4RXE - chains A and B; structure by X-ray diffraction, 2.50 A resolution.

# Chain A (and B)
Molecule: Farnesyl pyrophosphate synthase
Organism: Trypanosoma brucei
Notes: chain B of this document is another copy of the same molecule, construct and numbering; everything in this record applies to it too
UniProtKB: Q86C09 (Q86C09_9TRYP); residue numbers follow UniProt; this construct covers 1-367
Chain sequence (390 residues; numbered -22 to 367; the number before each row is that of its first residue; numbers below 1 keep their minus sign (Met-22 is residue -22)):
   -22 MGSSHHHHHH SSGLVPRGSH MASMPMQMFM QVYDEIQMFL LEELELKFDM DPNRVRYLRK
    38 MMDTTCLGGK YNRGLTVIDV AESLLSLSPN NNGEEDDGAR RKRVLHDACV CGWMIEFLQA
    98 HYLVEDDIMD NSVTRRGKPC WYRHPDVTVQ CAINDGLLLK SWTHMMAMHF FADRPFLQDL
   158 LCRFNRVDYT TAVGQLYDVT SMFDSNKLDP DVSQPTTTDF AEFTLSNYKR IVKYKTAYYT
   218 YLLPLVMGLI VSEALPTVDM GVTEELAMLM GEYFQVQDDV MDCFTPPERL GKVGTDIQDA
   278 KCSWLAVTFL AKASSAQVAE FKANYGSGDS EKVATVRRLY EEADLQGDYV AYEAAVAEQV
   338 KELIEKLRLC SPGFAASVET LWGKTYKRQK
Not modelled in the structure: -22 to 0, 65-73 (chain B: -22 to 0, 65-72)
Differences from the reference sequence: expression tag (-22 to 0)
Metal / ion sites: Mg2+ site 1: Asp103, Asp107 (together with 3YQ); Mg2+ site 2: Asp255 (together with 3YQ)
Residues lining bound ligands: 3YQ ({[(3-methylpyridin-2-yl)amino]methanediyl}bis(phosphonic acid)): Gln96, Tyr99, Leu100, Asp103, Asp104, Asp107, Arg112, Thr168, Gln172, Lys212, Thr213, Tyr216, Gln252, Asp255, Lys269, Asp273

# Interface between chain A and chain B
Pairs across the interface (130; chain A residue first):
  Glu20(A) - Arg163(B)  salt bridge
  Glu20(A) - Tyr166(B)
  Leu21(A) - Tyr166(B)
  Leu21(A) - Val170(B)  hydrophobic
  Lys24(A) - Tyr211(B)  hydrogen bond (backbone-side chain)
  Phe25(A) - Arg163(B)
  Phe25(A) - Tyr166(B)  hydrophobic
  Phe25(A) - Thr167(B)
  Phe25(A) - Tyr174(B)  hydrogen bond (backbone-side chain)
  Phe25(A) - Tyr211(B)
  Asp26(A) - Tyr174(B)
  Asp26(A) - Arg207(B)  hydrogen bond (backbone-side chain)
  Asp26(A) - Tyr211(B)
  Met27(A) - Tyr174(B)  hydrogen bond (backbone-side chain)
  Asp28(A) - Arg207(B)  salt bridge
  Asn30(A) - Ser182(B)  hydrogen bond
  Asn30(A) - Asn183(B)  hydrogen bond
  Arg31(A) - Tyr174(B)
  Arg31(A) - Thr177(B)  hydrogen bond
  Arg31(A) - Ser182(B)
  Arg31(A) - Leu185(B)
  Arg31(A) - Glu199(B)  salt bridge
  Arg31(A) - Arg207(B)
  Arg33(A) - Ser182(B)
  Arg33(A) - Asn183(B)  hydrogen bond (side chain-backbone)
  Arg33(A) - Leu185(B)  hydrogen bond (side chain-backbone)
  Tyr34(A) - Leu185(B)  hydrophobic
  Tyr34(A) - Pro187(B)
  Leu35(A) - Leu173(B)  hydrophobic
  Lys37(A) - Asp186(B)  salt bridge
  Lys37(A) - Pro187(B)
  His98(A) - Leu134(B)
  Tyr99(A) - Leu134(B)  hydrophobic
  Glu102(A) - Ile130(B)
  Ile105(A) - Ile130(B)  hydrophobic
  Met106(A) - Gln127(B)
  Met106(A) - Ile130(B)  hydrophobic
  Met106(A) - Asn131(B)
  Trp118(A) - Pro187(B)  hydrophobic
  His121(A) - Pro187(B)
  His121(A) - Asp188(B)  salt bridge
  Pro122(A) - Pro187(B)
  Pro122(A) - Asp188(B)
  Pro122(A) - Val189(B)
  Pro122(A) - Ser190(B)
  Asp123(A) - Asp186(B)
  Asp123(A) - Pro187(B)  hydrogen bond (backbone-backbone)
  Asp123(A) - Val189(B)
  Asp123(A) - Ser190(B)
  Val124(A) - Pro187(B)
  Gln127(A) - Met106(B)
  Cys128(A) - Leu173(B)  hydrophobic
  Cys128(A) - Val176(B)  hydrophobic
  Ile130(A) - Glu102(B)
  Ile130(A) - Ile105(B)  hydrophobic
  Ile130(A) - Met106(B)  hydrophobic
  Asn131(A) - Ala169(B)  hydrogen bond (side chain-backbone)
  Asn131(A) - Gln172(B)
  Asn131(A) - Leu173(B)
  Asp132(A) - Leu173(B)
  Leu134(A) - His98(B)
  Leu134(A) - Leu134(B)  hydrophobic
  Leu135(A) - Tyr166(B)  hydrophobic
  Leu135(A) - Ala169(B)  hydrophobic
  Leu135(A) - Val170(B)
  Ser138(A) - Asp165(B)
  Ser138(A) - Tyr166(B)
  Trp139(A) - Tyr166(B)  hydrogen bond
  Met142(A) - Arg163(B)
  Met142(A) - Tyr166(B)  hydrophobic
  Met145(A) - Cys159(B)  hydrophobic
  Ala149(A) - Gln155(B)
  Leu154(A) - Gln155(B)
  Gln155(A) - Ala149(B)  hydrogen bond (side chain-backbone)
  Gln155(A) - Leu154(B)
  Cys159(A) - Met145(B)  hydrophobic
  Asn162(A) - His141(B)
  Asn162(A) - Met142(B)
  Arg163(A) - Glu20(B)  salt bridge
  Arg163(A) - Phe25(B)
  Tyr166(A) - Leu21(B)
  Tyr166(A) - Phe25(B)  hydrophobic
  Tyr166(A) - Ser138(B)
  Tyr166(A) - Trp139(B)  hydrogen bond
  Tyr166(A) - Met142(B)  hydrophobic
  Thr167(A) - Phe25(B)
  Ala169(A) - Asn131(B)  hydrogen bond (backbone-side chain)
  Ala169(A) - Leu135(B)  hydrophobic
  Val170(A) - Phe25(B)  hydrophobic
  Val170(A) - Met27(B)  hydrophobic
  Gln172(A) - Asn131(B)
  Leu173(A) - Met27(B)  hydrophobic
  Leu173(A) - Leu35(B)  hydrophobic
  Leu173(A) - Cys128(B)  hydrophobic
  Leu173(A) - Asn131(B)
  Tyr174(A) - Phe25(B)  hydrogen bond (side chain-backbone)
  Tyr174(A) - Asp26(B)
  Tyr174(A) - Met27(B)  hydrogen bond (side chain-backbone)
  Tyr174(A) - Arg31(B)
  Val176(A) - Gln127(B)
  Val176(A) - Cys128(B)  hydrophobic
  Thr177(A) - Arg31(B)  hydrogen bond
  Ser182(A) - Asn30(B)  hydrogen bond
  Ser182(A) - Arg31(B)
  Ser182(A) - Arg33(B)
  Asn183(A) - Asn30(B)
  Asn183(A) - Arg33(B)  hydrogen bond (backbone-side chain)
  Leu185(A) - Arg31(B)
  Leu185(A) - Arg33(B)
  Leu185(A) - Tyr34(B)  hydrophobic
  Asp186(A) - Asp123(B)
  Pro187(A) - Lys37(B)
  Pro187(A) - Trp118(B)  hydrophobic
  Pro187(A) - His121(B)
  Pro187(A) - Pro122(B)
  Pro187(A) - Asp123(B)  hydrogen bond (backbone-backbone)
  Pro187(A) - Val124(B)  hydrophobic
  Asp188(A) - Lys37(B)  salt bridge
  Asp188(A) - His121(B)
  Asp188(A) - Pro122(B)
  Asp188(A) - Asp123(B)
  Val189(A) - Asp123(B)
  Ser190(A) - Pro122(B)
  Arg207(A) - Asp26(B)  hydrogen bond (side chain-backbone)
  Arg207(A) - Met27(B)
  Arg207(A) - Asp28(B)  salt bridge
  Arg207(A) - Arg31(B)
  Tyr211(A) - Lys24(B)  hydrogen bond (side chain-backbone)
  Tyr211(A) - Phe25(B)
  Tyr211(A) - Asp26(B)
Other interface residues (no listed pair), chain A (66 interface residues in all): Leu17, Lys137, His141, Asp165, Ser178, Phe180, Glu199
Other interface residues (no listed pair), chain B (66 interface residues in all): Tyr99, Thr125, Asp132, Asn162, Ser178, Phe180, Gln191

# Summary
Chain A and chain B each contribute 66 residues to their interface, with 23 hydrogen bonds and 8 salt bridges.
Among the polar pairs are Glu20(A)-Arg163(B), Asp28(A)-Arg207(B) and Arg31(A)-Glu199(B). Chain A binds
compound 3YQ. Asp103(A) and Asp107(A) coordinate Mg2+ site 1.
Both chains are Farnesyl pyrophosphate synthase (Trypanosoma brucei). Entry 4RXE (T. Brucei Farnesyl
Diphosphate Synthase Complexed with Bisphosphonate BPH-14) was determined by X-ray diffraction together with
4RXA, 4RXC, 4RXD and 4RYP from the same study.
